Entry 8ZJC (electron microscopy, 2.50 A resolution); this record covers chains I and V of the 20 polymer chains in the assembly.

# Chain I
Name: Cytochrome b-c1 complex subunit 9, mitochondrial
From: Saccharomyces cerevisiae
Reference sequence: P22289 (QCR9_YEAST); residue numbers follow UniProt; this construct covers 4-58
Chain sequence (55 residues; each row starts with the number of its first residue):
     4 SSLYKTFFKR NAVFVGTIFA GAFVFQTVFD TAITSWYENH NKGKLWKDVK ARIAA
Disordered / not traced: 4

# Chain V
Name: Cytochrome b-c1 complex subunit 10, mitochondrial
From: Saccharomyces cerevisiae
Reference sequence: P37299 (QCR10_YEAST); numbering as in UniProt (aligned over 10-61)
Chain sequence (52 residues; row label = number of the first residue in the row):
    10 KTGLHFGRLS LRSLTAYAPN LMLWGGASML GLFVFTEGWP KFQDTLYKKI PL
Disordered / not traced: 10

# Interface between chain I and chain V
Pairs across the interface - 20 pairs, chain I then chain V:
  R13(I) with N29(V); L32(V)
  A15(I) with L32(V); W33(V), hydrophobic
  V18(I) with A36(V), hydrophobic
  G19(I) with L39(V)
  F22(I) with A36(V); L39(V); G40(V); V43(V)
  A23(I) with L39(V)
  F26(I) with F42(V); V43(V), hydrophobic; E46(V); L55(V); L61(V), hydrophobic
  Q29(I) with E46(V)
  T30(I) with E46(V); P60(V); L61(V)
Other interface residues (no listed pair), chain I (12 interface residues in all): A25, V27, V31
Other interface residues (no listed pair), chain V (14 interface residues in all): P28, F44

# In short
12 residues of chain I and 14 residues of chain V are in contact.
Chain I is Cytochrome b-c1 complex subunit 9, mitochondrial and chain V is Cytochrome b-c1 complex subunit 10,
mitochondrial, both from Saccharomyces cerevisiae; the structure, Cryo-EM structure of Saccharomyces
cerevisiae bc1 complex, was determined by electron microscopy.
